6O1D - chains D and I of the 10 polymer chains in the assembly; structure by electron microscopy, 3.40 A resolution.

[Chain D]
Protein: Histone H2B type 1-J
Source organism: Homo sapiens
UniProtKB: P06899 (H2B1J_HUMAN); residues 0-125 here correspond to UniProt positions 1-126 (UniProt number = residue number + 1)
Chain sequence (126 residues; each row starts with the number of its first residue; numbering starts at 0):
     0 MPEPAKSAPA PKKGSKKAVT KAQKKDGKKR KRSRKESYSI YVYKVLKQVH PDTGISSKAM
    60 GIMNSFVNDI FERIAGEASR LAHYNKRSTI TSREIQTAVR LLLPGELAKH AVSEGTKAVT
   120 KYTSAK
Not modelled in the structure: 0-30, 125
UniProt features mapped onto this chain:
  - modified residue: Pro1 (N-acetylproline), Glu2 (ADP-ribosyl glutamic acid), Lys5 (N6-(2-hydroxyisobutyryl)lysine), Ser6 (ADP-ribosylserine), Lys11 (N6-(beta-hydroxybutyryl)lysine), Lys12 (N6-(2-hydroxyisobutyryl)lysine), Ser14 (Phosphoserine), Lys15 (N6-acetyllysine), Lys16 (N6-(beta-hydroxybutyryl)lysine), Lys20 (N6-(2-hydroxyisobutyryl)lysine), Lys23 (N6-(2-hydroxyisobutyryl)lysine), Lys24 (N6-(2-hydroxyisobutyryl)lysine), Lys34 (N6-(2-hydroxyisobutyryl)lysine), Glu35 (PolyADP-ribosyl glutamic acid), Ser36 (Phosphoserine), Lys43 (N6-(2-hydroxyisobutyryl)lysine), Lys46 (N6-(2-hydroxyisobutyryl)lysine), Lys57 (N6,N6-dimethyllysine), Arg79 (Dimethylated arginine), Lys85 (N6,N6,N6-trimethyllysine) and 6 more in UniProt
  - glycosylation: Ser112 (O-linked (GlcNAc) serine)
  - cross-link (Glycyl lysine isopeptide (Lys-Gly)): Lys5 (interchain with G-Cter in SUMO2), Lys20 (interchain with G-Cter in SUMO2), Lys34 (interchain with G-Cter in ubiquitin), Lys120 (interchain with G-Cter in ubiquitin)

[Chain I]
Molecule: 145-nt DNA strand
Sequence (145 nucleotides; row label = number of the first residue in the row):
     1 ATCAATATCC ACCTGCAGAT TCTACCAAAA GTGTATTTGG AAACTGCTCC ATCAAAAGGC
    61 ATGTTCAGCT CTGTGAGTGA AACTCCATCA TCACAAAGAA TATTCTGAGA ATGCTTCCGT
   121 TTGCCTTTTA TATGAACTTC CTGAT

[How chain D and chain I interact]
Residue-residue contacts - 11 pairs, chain D then chain I:
  Arg31(D) with DG123(I), sugar contact; DC124(I), salt bridge to the phosphate
  Arg33(D) with DT121(I), base contact; DT122(I), phosphate contact; DG123(I), phosphate contact
  Lys34(D) with DT122(I), sugar contact; DG123(I), phosphate contact
  Glu35(D) with DT122(I), phosphate contact
  Ser36(D) with DT122(I), hydrogen bond to the phosphate
  Ile39(D) with DT122(I), phosphate contact
  Tyr40(D) with DT121(I), hydrogen bond to the phosphate
Interface residues without a listed pair, chain D (10 interface residues in all): Ser32, Thr88, Thr90
Interface residues without a listed pair, chain I (5 interface residues in all): DA111

[Overview]
10 residues of chain D face 5 of chain I across their interface, with 2 hydrogen bonds and 1 salt bridge.
Among the polar pairs are Ser36(D)-DT122(I), Tyr40(D)-DT121(I) and Arg31(D)-DC124(I).
Chain D is Histone H2B type 1-J (Homo sapiens) and chain I is a 145-nt DNA strand; the structure, Cryo-EM
structure of the centromeric nucleosome with native alpha satellite DNA, was determined by electron microscopy
(same publication as 6DZT, 6E0C and 6E0P).
